Entry 3KTU (X-ray diffraction, 2.30 A resolution); this record covers chains A and C of the 3 polymer chains in the assembly.

Chain A:
Name: N-glycosylase/DNA lyase
From: Homo sapiens
Notes: EC 3.2.2.-, 4.2.99.18; fragment: sequence database residues 12-325
Reference sequence: O15527 (OGG1_HUMAN); residues 12-325 here = UniProt positions 12-325
Amino-acid sequence (317 residues; row label = number of the first residue in the row):
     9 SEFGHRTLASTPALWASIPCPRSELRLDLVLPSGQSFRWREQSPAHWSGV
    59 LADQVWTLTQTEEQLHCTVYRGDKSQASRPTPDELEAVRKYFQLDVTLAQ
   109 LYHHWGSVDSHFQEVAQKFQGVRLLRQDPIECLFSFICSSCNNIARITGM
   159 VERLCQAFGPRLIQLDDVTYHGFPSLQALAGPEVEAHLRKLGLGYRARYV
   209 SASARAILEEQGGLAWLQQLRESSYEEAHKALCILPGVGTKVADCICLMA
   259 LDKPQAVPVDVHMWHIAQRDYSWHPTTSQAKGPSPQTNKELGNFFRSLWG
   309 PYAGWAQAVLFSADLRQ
Disordered / not traced: 80-82
Differences from the reference sequence: expression tag (9-11); engineered mutation Cys149 (Asn in O15527)
UniProt features mapped onto this chain:
  - active site: Lys249 (Schiff-base intermediate with DNA)
  - binding site (DNA): Arg154, Arg204, His270, Gln287
  - binding site (8-oxoguanine): Pro266, Asp268, Gln315, Phe319
  - natural variant: Gly12 (G12E: Found in a kidney cancer sample), Arg46 (R46Q: Found in a clear cell renal cell carcinoma sample), Ala85 (A85S: Found in a lung cancer sample), Arg131 (R131Q: Found in a lung cancer sample), Arg154 (R154H: Found in a gastric cancer sample), Ser232 (S232T: Found in a kidney cancer sample)
  - mutagenesis: Lys249 (K249Q: Loss of activity), Asp268 (D268E/Q: No effect on activity; D268N: Decreases activity about 65-fold)
Bound ions: Ca2+: Cys241, Leu243, Val246 (shared with DC26(C) of chain C)

Chain C:
Molecule: 12-nt DNA strand
Sequence (12 nucleotides; numbered 18 to 29; the number before each row is that of its first residue):
    18 GTCCAXGTCTAC
Modified positions: FDG (2-amino-9-(2-deoxy-2-fluoro-5-O-phosphono-beta-D-arabinofuranosyl)-7,9-dihydro-1H-purine-6,8-dione) at position 23
Bound ions: Ca2+ site 1 near DG24 (its only coordinating residue here); Ca2+ site 2: DC26 (shared with Cys241(A), Leu243(A), Val246(A) of chain A)

How chain A and chain C interact:
Residue-residue contacts (36):
  Gly42(A) with FDG_23(C), base contact
  Phe144(A) with FDG_23(C), base contact
  Ser147(A) with FDG_23(C), base contact
  Ser148(A) with DG24(C), hydrogen bond to the base
  Cys149(A) with DA22(C), base contact; DG24(C), sugar contact
  Asn150(A) with DA22(C), sugar contact; FDG_23(C), sugar contact; DG24(C), phosphate contact
  Asn151(A) with DA22(C), phosphate contact; FDG_23(C), phosphate contact
  Ile152(A) with FDG_23(C), hydrogen bond to the phosphate
  Arg154(A) with DA22(C), base contact
  Tyr203(A) with DG24(C), hydrogen bond to the base
  Tyr207(A) with DC26(C), sugar contact
  Leu243(A) with DC26(C), phosphate contact
  Pro244(A) with DC26(C), phosphate contact
  Gly245(A) with DT25(C), sugar contact; DC26(C), hydrogen bond to the phosphate
  Val246(A) with DT25(C), phosphate contact; DC26(C), hydrogen bond to the phosphate
  Gly247(A) with DT25(C), hydrogen bond to the phosphate
  Thr248(A) with DT25(C), phosphate contact
  Lys249(A) with FDG_23(C), sugar contact; DG24(C), sugar contact; DT25(C), hydrogen bond to the phosphate
  Val250(A) with DT25(C), hydrogen bond to the phosphate
  Met257(A) with FDG_23(C), base contact
  Pro266(A) with FDG_23(C), base contact
  Asp268(A) with FDG_23(C), base contact; DG24(C), phosphate contact
  Val269(A) with DG24(C), phosphate contact
  His270(A) with FDG_23(C), salt bridge to the phosphate
  Met271(A) with FDG_23(C), base contact
  Gln315(A) with FDG_23(C), base contact
  Phe319(A) with FDG_23(C), base contact
Also at the interface, not in a pair above, chain A (32 interface residues in all): Phe45, Ile155, Cys253, Val267, Leu323

Overview:
32 residues of chain A and 5 residues of chain C are in contact, with 8 hydrogen bonds and 1 salt bridge.
Polar contacts include Ser148(A)-DG24(C), Tyr203(A)-DG24(C) and Ile152(A)-FDG_23(C).
Chain A is N-glycosylase/DNA lyase (Homo sapiens) and chain C is a 12-nt DNA strand; the structure, Structure
of human 8-oxoGuanine Glycosylase 1 bound to fluorninated oxoG-containing DNA, was determined by X-ray
diffraction.
